Entry 7SZO (X-ray diffraction, 2.80 A resolution); this record covers chains G and H of the 5 polymer chains in the assembly.

# Chain G
Name: FimG
From: Escherichia coli
UniProt: A8HPB0 (A8HPB0_ECOLX); residues 1-144 here correspond to UniProt positions 26-169 (UniProt number = residue number + 25)
Amino-acid sequence (144 residues; each row starts with the number of its first residue):
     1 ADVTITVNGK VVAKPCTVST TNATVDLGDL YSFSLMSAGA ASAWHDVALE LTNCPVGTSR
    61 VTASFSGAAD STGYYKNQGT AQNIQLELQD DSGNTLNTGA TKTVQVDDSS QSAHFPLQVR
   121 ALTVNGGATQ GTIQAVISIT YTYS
Cystine bridges: Cys16-Cys54

# Chain H
Name: FimH, F1C putative fimbrial adhesin fusion
From: Escherichia coli
UniProt: chimeric construct of Q9F6Z7, A8KI79: residues 1-185 from Q9F6Z7 (Q9F6Z7_ECOLX) positions 22-206 (UniProt number = residue number + 21); residues 186-201 from A8KI79 positions 243-258 (UniProt number = residue number + 57); residues 202-279 from Q9F6Z7 (Q9F6Z7_ECOLX) positions 223-300 (UniProt number = residue number + 21)
Amino-acid sequence (279 residues; row label = number of the first residue in the row):
     1 FACKTANGTA IPIGGGSANV YVNLAPAVNV GQNLVVDLST QIFCHNDYPE TITDYVTLQR
    61 GSAYGGVLSS FSGTVKYNGS SYPFPTTSET PRVVYNSRTD KPWPVALYLT PVSSAGGVAI
   121 KAGSLIAVLI LRQTNNYNSD DFQFVWNIYA NNDVVVPTGG CDVSARDVTV TLPDYPGSVP
   181 IPLTVRCDQT QSVSYTLSGS VADAGNSIFT NTASFSPAQG VGVQLTRNGT IIPANNTVSL
   241 GAVGTSAVSL GLTANYARTG GQVTAGNVQS IIGVTFVYQ
Cystine bridges: Cys3-Cys44, Cys161-Cys187

# How chain G and chain H interact
Contacting residue pairs (68; chain G residue first):
  Ala1(G) - Gly273(H)
  Ala1(G) - Val274(H)
  Ala1(G) - Thr275(H)
  Asp2(G) - Ala115(H)
  Asp2(G) - Gly116(H)
  Asp2(G) - Arg166(H)  hydrogen bond (backbone-side chain)
  Asp2(G) - Val274(H)  hydrogen bond (backbone-backbone)
  Asp2(G) - Thr275(H)
  Asp2(G) - Phe276(H)  hydrogen bond (side chain-backbone)
  Val3(G) - Val163(H)  hydrophobic
  Val3(G) - Ala165(H)
  Val3(G) - Arg166(H)
  Val3(G) - Leu183(H)  hydrophobic
  Val3(G) - Ile272(H)
  Val3(G) - Gly273(H)
  Val3(G) - Val274(H)  hydrogen bond (backbone-backbone)
  Thr4(G) - Arg166(H)  hydrogen bond (backbone-backbone)
  Thr4(G) - Asp167(H)
  Thr4(G) - Val168(H)  hydrogen bond (backbone-backbone)
  Thr4(G) - Ile271(H)
  Thr4(G) - Ile272(H)
  Ile5(G) - Val168(H)
  Ile5(G) - Ile181(H)  hydrophobic
  Ile5(G) - Ser270(H)
  Ile5(G) - Ile271(H)
  Ile5(G) - Ile272(H)  hydrogen bond (backbone-backbone)
  Ile5(G) - Val274(H)  hydrophobic
  Thr6(G) - Val168(H)  hydrogen bond (backbone-backbone)
  Thr6(G) - Thr169(H)
  Thr6(G) - Val170(H)  hydrogen bond (backbone-backbone)
  Thr6(G) - Ser270(H)
  Val7(G) - Val170(H)
  Val7(G) - Leu172(H)  hydrophobic
  Val7(G) - Val223(H)  hydrophobic
  Val7(G) - Ala254(H)  hydrophobic
  Val7(G) - Val268(H)
  Val7(G) - Gln269(H)
  Val7(G) - Ser270(H)  hydrogen bond (backbone-backbone)
  Asn8(G) - Thr169(H)
  Asn8(G) - Val170(H)  hydrogen bond (backbone-backbone)
  Asn8(G) - Thr171(H)
  Asn8(G) - Leu172(H)  hydrogen bond (backbone-backbone)
  Asn8(G) - Val268(H)
  Asn8(G) - Gln269(H)  hydrogen bond
  Gly9(G) - Tyr256(H)
  Gly9(G) - Asn267(H)
  Gly9(G) - Val268(H)  hydrogen bond (backbone-backbone)
  Lys10(G) - Asp174(H)
  Lys10(G) - Tyr175(H)  hydrogen bond (backbone-backbone)
  Lys10(G) - Tyr256(H)  hydrogen bond (backbone-side chain)
  Lys10(G) - Gly266(H)
  Lys10(G) - Asn267(H)
  Val11(G) - Tyr175(H)  hydrophobic
  Val11(G) - Ala218(H)  hydrophobic
  Val11(G) - Thr264(H)
  Val11(G) - Ala265(H)
  Val11(G) - Gly266(H)  hydrogen bond (backbone-backbone)
  Val12(G) - Asp174(H)
  Val56(G) - Arg258(H)
  Val56(G) - Val263(H)  hydrophobic
  Gly57(G) - Val263(H)
  Gly57(G) - Ala265(H)
  Ser59(G) - Gln262(H)
  Gln105(G) - Gln262(H)  hydrogen bond
  Val106(G) - Gln262(H)
  Asp108(G) - Arg258(H)  salt bridge
  Asp108(G) - Gly261(H)
  Asp108(G) - Gln262(H)
Other interface residues (no listed pair), chain G (21 interface residues in all): Ala13, Thr58, Ser144
Other interface residues (no listed pair), chain H (38 interface residues in all): Leu225, Leu252

# Overview
21 residues of chain G and 38 residues of chain H are in contact; the contacts include 18 hydrogen bonds and 1
salt bridge. Among the polar pairs are Asp108(G)-Arg258(H), Asp2(G)-Arg166(H) and Asp2(G)-Phe276(H).
Here chain G is FimG and chain H is FimH, F1C putative fimbrial adhesin fusion, both from Escherichia coli.
Entry 7SZO (Structure of a bacterial fimbrial tip containing FocH) was determined by X-ray diffraction.
